6GHD - chains D and B of the 4 polymer chains in the assembly; structure by X-ray diffraction, 2.10 A resolution.

[Chain D]
Molecule: Barrier-to-autointegration factor
Organism: Homo sapiens
UniProtKB: O75531 (BAF_HUMAN); numbering as in UniProt (aligned over 2-89)
Chain sequence (88 residues; each row starts with the number of its first residue):
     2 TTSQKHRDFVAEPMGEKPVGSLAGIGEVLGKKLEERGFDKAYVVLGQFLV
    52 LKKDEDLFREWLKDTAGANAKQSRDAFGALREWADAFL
Disordered / not traced: 2
Sequence notes: engineered mutation A67 (Cys in O75531), A77 (Cys in O75531), A80 (Cys in O75531), A85 (Cys in O75531)
Swiss-Prot annotation at these positions:
  - modified residue: T2 (Microbial infection: Phosphothreonine), T3 (Microbial infection: Phosphothreonine), S4 (Phosphoserine)
  - natural variant: A12 (A12T: In NGPS)
  - mutagenesis: T2 to S4 (95% nuclear localization. Loss of BAF phosphorylation and ability to suppress vaccinia virus DNA replication; 85% cytoplasmic localization), T2 to T3 (No effect on the initial rate of phosphorylation but a second slow phase of phosphorylation is absent), S4 (S4A: Delayed phosphorylation with a 10-fold decrease in the initial phosphorylation rate. 71% loss of binding to lamin A; S4D: 75% cytoplasmic localization ...), K6 (K6A: Complete loss of LEMD3/MAN1 and histone H1/H3 binding; K6E: Complete loss of dsDNA and LEMD3/MAN1 binding), R8 (R8A: Enhances histone H1/H3 binding; R8E: Complete loss of LEMD3/MAN1 binding), D9 (D9A: Reduces binding to dsDNA, LEMD3/MAN1 and histone H1/H3. Reduced interaction with PARP1), P14 (P14A: No effect on LEMD3/MAN1 and enhances histone H1/H3 binding), K18 (K18A: No effect on histone H1/H3 binding), G25 (G25E: Complete loss of dsDNA, EMD, histone H1/H3 and LEMD3/MAN1 binding; G25Q: Complete loss of EMD binding and reduces dsDNA binding), I26 (I26A: Reduces histone H1/H3 and LEMD3/MAN1 binding. Fails to promote HIV-1 genome integration; I26K: Fails to promote HIV-1 genome integration), G27 (G27E: Fails to bind dsDNA; G27Q: Reduces binding to dsDNA), V29 (V29A: No effect on histone H1/H3 binding), 16 further mutagenesis entries in UniProt
Reported in the primary citation:
  - disease-associated variants - A12T: decreased binding to Prelamin-A/C (chain B)

[Chain B]
Molecule: Prelamin-A/C
Organism: Homo sapiens
UniProtKB: P02545 (LMNA_HUMAN); residue numbers follow UniProt; this construct covers 428-546
Chain sequence (119 residues; row label = number of the first residue in the row):
   428 SSFSQHARTSGRVAVEEVDEEGKFVRLRNKSNEDQSMGNWQIKRQNGDDP
   478 LLTYRFPPKFTLKAGQVVTIWAAGAGATHSPPTDLVWKAQNTWGCGNSLR
   528 TALINSTGEEVAMRKLVRS
Swiss-Prot annotation at these positions:
  - modified residue: S429 (Phosphoserine), S431 (Phosphoserine), K450 (N6-acetyllysine), K457 (N6-acetyllysine), S458 (Phosphoserine), S463 (Phosphoserine), K486 (N6-acetyllysine), T496 (Phosphothreonine), T505 (Phosphothreonine), T510 (Phosphothreonine), S533 (Phosphoserine), S546 (Phosphoserine)
  - cross-link (Glycyl lysine isopeptide (Lys-Gly)): K450 (interchain with G-Cter in SUMO2), K470 (interchain with G-Cter in SUMO2), K486 (interchain with G-Cter in SUMO2)
  - natural variant: R435 (R435C: In CMD1A), R439 (R439C: In FPLD2), D446 (D446V: In EDMD2), G449 (G449D: In EDMD2), R453 (R453P: In MDCL; R453W: In EDMD2), L454 (L454P: In EDMD2), R455 (R455P: In MDCL), N456 (N456D: In MDCL; N456I: In EDMD2; N456K: In EDMD2), D461 (D461Y: In EDMD2), G465 (G465D: In FPLD2), W467 (W467R: In EDMD2), I469 (I469T: In EDMD2), 14 further natural variant entries in UniProt
Reported in the primary citation:
  - disease-associated variants - R435C: abolished binding to Barrier-to-autointegration factor (chain D)
  - disease-associated variants - R453W, R482W: unchanged binding to Barrier-to-autointegration factor (chain D)
  - disease-associated variants - R471C (5-fold), R527H, A529V (5-fold), K542N: decreased binding to Barrier-to-autointegration factor (chain D)
  - mutagenesis - R435C: abolished binding to Barrier-to-autointegration factor (chain D)

[How chain D and chain B interact]
Residue-residue contacts - 16 pairs, chain D then chain B:
  V11(D) - H433(B)  hydrogen bond (backbone-side chain)
  A12(D) - Q432(B)
  A12(D) - H433(B)
  A12(D) - A434(B)  hydrogen bond (backbone-backbone)
  E13(D) - A434(B)
  P14(D) - A434(B)
  P14(D) - R435(B)
  E83(D) - S431(B)
  E83(D) - H433(B)  salt bridge
  D86(D) - K542(B)  hydrogen bond (backbone-side chain)
  A87(D) - H433(B)
  A87(D) - M540(B)
  F88(D) - H433(B)
  F88(D) - A434(B)
  F88(D) - R435(B)  hydrogen bond (backbone-side chain)
  F88(D) - M540(B)  hydrophobic
The authors on this interface:
  - specific contacts: K542(B)-D86(D) (hydrogen bond)
  - interface residues, chain D: E83(D), A87(D)
  - interface residues, chain B: A434(B), M540(B), K542(B)

[Summary]
8 residues of chain D and 7 residues of chain B are in contact; the contacts include 4 hydrogen bonds and 1
salt bridge. Polar contacts include E83(D)-H433(B), V11(D)-H433(B) and D86(D)-K542(B). The paper describes a
hydrogen bond between K542(B) and D86(D). From the paper: R471C, R527H and A529V of chain B, among others,
reduce binding to Barrier-to-autointegration factor (chain D); interface residues E83(D), A87(D) and A434(B)
among others; 8 substitutions were tested in all.
Chain D is Barrier-to-autointegration factor and chain B is Prelamin-A/C, both from Homo sapiens; the
structure, Structural analysis of the ternary complex between lamin A/C, BAF and emerin identifies an
interface disrupted ..., was determined by X-ray diffraction.
